Entry 7VAP (electron microscopy, 3.00 A resolution); this record covers chains E and L of the 12 polymer chains in the assembly.

== Chain E ==
Molecule: V-type ATP synthase beta chain
Organism: Thermus thermophilus HB8
Reference sequence: Q56404 (VATB_THET8); residue numbers follow UniProt; this construct covers 1-478
Sequence (478 residues; numbered 1 to 478; the number before each row is that of its first residue):
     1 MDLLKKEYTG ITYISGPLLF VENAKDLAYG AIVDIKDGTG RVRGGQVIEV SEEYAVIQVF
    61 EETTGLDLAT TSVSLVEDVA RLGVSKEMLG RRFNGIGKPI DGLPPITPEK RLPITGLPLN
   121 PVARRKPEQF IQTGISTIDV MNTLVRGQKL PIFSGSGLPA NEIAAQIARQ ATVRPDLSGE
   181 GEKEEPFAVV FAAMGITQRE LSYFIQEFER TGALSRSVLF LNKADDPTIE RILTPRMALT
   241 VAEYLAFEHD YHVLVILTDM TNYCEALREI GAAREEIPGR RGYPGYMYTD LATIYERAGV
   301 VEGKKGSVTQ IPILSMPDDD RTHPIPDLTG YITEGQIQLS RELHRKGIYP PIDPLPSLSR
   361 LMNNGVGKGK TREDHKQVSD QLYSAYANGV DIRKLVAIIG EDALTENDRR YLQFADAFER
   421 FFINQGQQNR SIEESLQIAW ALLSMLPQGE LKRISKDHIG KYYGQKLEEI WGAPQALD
Not modelled in the structure: 1-2, 471-478
Residues lining bound ligands: ATP (adenosine-5'-triphosphate): Gly-330, Tyr-331, Leu-358, Arg-360

== Chain L ==
Molecule: V-type ATP synthase subunit E
Organism: Thermus thermophilus HB8
Reference sequence: P74901 (VATE_THET8); residues 1-188 here = UniProt positions 1-188
Sequence (188 residues; each row starts with the number of its first residue):
     1 MSKLEAILSQ EVEAEIQALL QEAEAKAEAV KREAEEKAKA LLQARERALE AQYRAALRRA
    61 ESAGELLVAT ARTQARGEVL EEVRRRVREA LEALPQKPEW PEVVRKLALE ALEALPGAKA
   121 LVANPEDLPH LEALARERGV ELQAEPALRL GVRAVGAEGK TQVENSLLAR LDRAWDALSS
   181 KVAQALWG
Not modelled in the structure: 1-60

== Interface between chain E and chain L ==
Pairs across the interface (30):
  Leu-3(E) / Arg-170(L)
  Leu-3(E) / Arg-173(L)  hydrogen bond (backbone-side chain)
  Leu-3(E) / Ala-174(L)  hydrophobic
  Leu-4(E) / Ala-114(L)  hydrophobic
  Leu-4(E) / Glu-164(L)
  Leu-4(E) / Asn-165(L)
  Lys-5(E) / Val-163(L)
  Lys-5(E) / Glu-164(L)  hydrogen bond (backbone-backbone)
  Lys-5(E) / Arg-173(L)
  Lys-6(E) / Leu-115(L)
  Lys-6(E) / Gln-162(L)
  Lys-6(E) / Val-163(L)
  Glu-7(E) / Lys-160(L)
  Glu-7(E) / Thr-161(L)
  Glu-7(E) / Gln-162(L)  hydrogen bond (backbone-backbone)
  Tyr-8(E) / Lys-160(L)
  Tyr-8(E) / Thr-161(L)
  Thr-9(E) / Lys-160(L)  hydrogen bond (side chain-backbone)
  Asn-23(E) / Glu-158(L)
  Glu-87(E) / Arg-72(L)  salt bridge
  Leu-103(E) / Thr-70(L)
  Pro-104(E) / Thr-73(L)
  Pro-104(E) / Gln-74(L)
  Thr-107(E) / Arg-76(L)
  Thr-107(E) / Leu-80(L)
  Pro-108(E) / Asp-176(L)
  Pro-108(E) / Ser-179(L)
  Pro-108(E) / Ser-180(L)
  Arg-111(E) / Asp-176(L)  salt bridge
  Gly-212(E) / Ser-62(L)
Other interface residues (no listed pair), chain E (18 interface residues in all): Gly-10, Leu-75, Leu-214
Other interface residues (no listed pair), chain L (27 interface residues in all): Leu-66, Gly-77, Glu-110, Ala-111, Gly-159

== Summary ==
Chain E and chain L form an interface of 18 and 27 residues respectively, with 4 hydrogen bonds and 2 salt
bridges. Polar contacts include Glu-87(E)/Arg-72(L), Arg-111(E)/Asp-176(L) and Leu-3(E)/Arg-173(L). Chain E
binds ATP.
Chain E is V-type ATP synthase beta chain and chain L is V-type ATP synthase subunit E, both from Thermus
thermophilus HB8; the structure, V1EG of V/A-ATPase from Thermus thermophilus, high ATP, state2-2, was
determined by electron microscopy (same publication as 7VAI, 7VAJ, 7VAK, 7VAL, 7VAM, 7VAN and 11 further
entries).
